8DIR - chains B and A of the 3 polymer chains in the assembly; structure by X-ray diffraction, 2.30 A resolution.

[Chain B (and A)]
Protein: Ig gamma-1 Fc chain
Organism: Homo sapiens
Notes: fragment: CH2 and CH3 regions, residues 112-330; chain A of this document is another copy of the same molecule, construct and numbering; everything in this record applies to it too
UniProt: P01857 (IGHG1_HUMAN); residues 229-447 here correspond to UniProt positions 112-330 (UniProt number = residue number - 117)
Sequence (219 residues; row label = number of the first residue in the row):
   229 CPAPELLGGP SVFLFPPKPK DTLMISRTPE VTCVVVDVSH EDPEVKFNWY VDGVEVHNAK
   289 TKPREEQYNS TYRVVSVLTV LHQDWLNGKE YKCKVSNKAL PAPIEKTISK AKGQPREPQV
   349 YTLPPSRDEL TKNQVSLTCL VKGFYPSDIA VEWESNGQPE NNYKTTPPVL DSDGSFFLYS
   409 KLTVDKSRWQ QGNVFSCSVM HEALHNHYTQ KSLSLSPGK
Not modelled in the structure: 229-230, 446-447 (chain A: 229-231, 447)
Disulfide bonds: C261-C321, C367-C425
Covalently attached groups: glycan linked to N297
Swiss-Prot annotation at these positions:
  - glycosylation: N297 (N-linked (GlcNAc...) (complex) asparagine)
Reported in the primary citation:
  - post-translational modification sites: N297

[Interface between chain B and chain A]
Pairs across the interface (48; chain B residue first):
  Q347(B) with K360(A)
  Y349(B) with S354(A); D356(A); E357(A); K360(A)
  T350(B) with S354(A)
  L351(B) with L351(A), hydrophobic; P352(A); S354(A); T366(A)
  P352(B) with L351(A)
  S354(B) with Y349(A); T350(A); L351(A)
  D356(B) with Y349(A)
  E357(B) with Y349(A); K370(A)
  K360(B) with Q347(A), hydrogen bond
  S364(B) with L368(A); K370(A)
  T366(B) with L351(A); Y407(A), hydrogen bond
  L368(B) with S364(A); K409(A)
  K370(B) with E357(A), salt bridge; S364(A)
  K392(B) with L398(A); D399(A); F405(A)
  T394(B) with T394(A); V397(A)
  V397(B) with T394(A); P395(A)
  L398(B) with K392(A)
  D399(B) with K392(A); K409(A), salt bridge
  S400(B) with N390(A), hydrogen bond; K392(A)
  F405(B) with K392(A); T394(A); K409(A)
  Y407(B) with T366(A), hydrogen bond; Y407(A), hydrophobic; K409(A)
  K409(B) with D399(A), salt bridge; F405(A); Y407(A)
  K439(B) with D356(A), salt bridge
Also at the interface, not in a pair above, chain B (29 interface residues in all): L234, P353, T393, P395, S408, S444
Also at the interface, not in a pair above, chain A (29 interface residues in all): L235, P353, R355, T393, S400, S408

[In short]
Chain B and chain A each contribute 29 residues to their interface, with 4 hydrogen bonds and 4 salt bridges.
Among the polar pairs are K370(B)-E357(A), D399(B)-K409(A) and K439(B)-D356(A). From the paper: a modification
site at N297(B).
Chain B and chain A are both Ig gamma-1 Fc chain (Homo sapiens); the structure, The complex structure between
human IgG1 Fc and its high affinity receptor FcgRI H174R variant, was determined by X-ray diffraction together
with 8DIN and 8DJ7 from the same study.
